6D5F - chains j and 1 of the 54 polymer chains in the assembly; structure by electron microscopy, 3.70 A resolution.

[Chain j]
Name: Fimbrial protein
From: Sulfolobus filamentous virus 1
Chain sequence (137 residues; row label = number of the first residue in the row):
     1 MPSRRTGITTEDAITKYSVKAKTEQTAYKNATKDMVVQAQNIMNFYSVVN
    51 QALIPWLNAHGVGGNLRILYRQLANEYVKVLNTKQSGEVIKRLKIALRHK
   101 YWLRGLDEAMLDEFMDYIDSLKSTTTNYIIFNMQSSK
Not modelled in the structure: 1-3, 135-137
From the paper describing this entry:
  - binding site for the 336-nt DNA strand (chain 1): Lys20

[Chain 1]
Molecule: 336-nt DNA strand
From: Sulfolobus filamentous virus 1
Sequence (336 nucleotides; numbered 1 to 336; the number before each row is that of its first residue):
     1 TATATATATATATATATATATATATATATATATATATATATATATATATA
    51 TATATATATATATATATATATATATATATATATATATATATATATATATA
   101 TATATATATATATATATATATATATATATATATATATATATATATATATA
   151 TATATATATATATATATATATATATATATATATATATATATATATATATA
   201 TATATATATATATATATATATATATATATATATATATATATATATATATA
   251 TATATATATATATATATATATATATATATATATATATATATATATATATA
   301 TATATATATATATATATATATATATATATATATATA

[Chain j / chain 1 interface]
Pairs across the interface (40; chain j residue first):
  Thr6(j) with DT119(1), phosphate contact; DA120(1), hydrogen bond to the phosphate
  Gly7(j) with DT119(1), phosphate contact
  Ile8(j) with DA118(1), phosphate contact; DT119(1), phosphate contact
  Ala13(j) with DT117(1), phosphate contact; DA118(1), phosphate contact
  Lys16(j) with DA118(1), salt bridge to the phosphate
  Tyr17(j) with DA116(1), base contact
  Lys20(j) with DA116(1), hydrogen bond to the phosphate; DT117(1), salt bridge to the phosphate
  Glu24(j) with DT115(1), sugar contact; DA116(1), sugar contact
  Ala27(j) with DT115(1), phosphate contact
  Tyr28(j) with DT115(1), sugar contact
  Ala31(j) with DA114(1), phosphate contact; DT115(1), sugar contact
  Asp34(j) with DA114(1), phosphate contact
  Met35(j) with DT113(1), sugar contact; DA114(1), sugar contact
  Gln38(j) with DT113(1), sugar contact; DA114(1), phosphate contact
  Asn41(j) with DA112(1), phosphate contact; DT113(1), phosphate contact
  Ile42(j) with DA112(1), sugar contact
  Phe45(j) with DT111(1), sugar contact
  Tyr46(j) with DT111(1), hydrogen bond to the base
  Ile68(j) with DT109(1), base contact
  Gln72(j) with DT109(1), hydrogen bond to the base; DA110(1), sugar contact
  Asn75(j) with DA110(1), sugar contact; DT111(1), phosphate contact
  Glu76(j) with DA110(1), phosphate contact; DT111(1), phosphate contact
  Lys79(j) with DT111(1), salt bridge to the phosphate
  Asn82(j) with DA112(1), hydrogen bond to the phosphate
  Tyr101(j) with DA110(1), sugar contact
  Arg104(j) with DT109(1), hydrogen bond to the phosphate; DA110(1), salt bridge to the phosphate
  Thr125(j) with DA112(1), phosphate contact
Other interface residues (no listed pair), chain j (30 interface residues in all): Arg4, Ala39, Lys100
Other interface residues (no listed pair), chain 1 (13 interface residues in all): DT121

[Overview]
30 residues of chain j and 13 residues of chain 1 are in contact; the contacts include 6 hydrogen bonds and 4
salt bridges. Among the polar pairs are Tyr46(j)-DT111(1), Gln72(j)-DT109(1) and Thr6(j)-DA120(1). The paper
reports a binding site for the 336-nt DNA strand (chain 1) at Lys20(j).
Here chain j is Fimbrial protein and chain 1 is a 336-nt DNA strand, both from Sulfolobus filamentous virus 1.
Entry 6D5F (Cryo-EM reconstruction of membrane-enveloped filamentous virus SFV1 (Sulfolobus filamentous virus
1)) was determined by electron microscopy.
